PDB entry 3SI6 | X-ray diffraction, 1.85 A resolution | chains T and A of the 3 polymer chains in the assembly

# Chain T
Molecule: 18-nt DNA strand
Sequence (18 nucleotides; row label = number of the first residue in the row):
     1 TCAAGTAAGCAGTCCGCG

# Chain A
Molecule: DNA polymerase
From: Enterobacteria phage RB69
Notes: EC 2.7.7.7
UniProtKB: Q38087 (DPOL_BPR69); residue numbers follow UniProt; this construct covers 1-903
Chain sequence (903 residues; each row starts with the number of its first residue):
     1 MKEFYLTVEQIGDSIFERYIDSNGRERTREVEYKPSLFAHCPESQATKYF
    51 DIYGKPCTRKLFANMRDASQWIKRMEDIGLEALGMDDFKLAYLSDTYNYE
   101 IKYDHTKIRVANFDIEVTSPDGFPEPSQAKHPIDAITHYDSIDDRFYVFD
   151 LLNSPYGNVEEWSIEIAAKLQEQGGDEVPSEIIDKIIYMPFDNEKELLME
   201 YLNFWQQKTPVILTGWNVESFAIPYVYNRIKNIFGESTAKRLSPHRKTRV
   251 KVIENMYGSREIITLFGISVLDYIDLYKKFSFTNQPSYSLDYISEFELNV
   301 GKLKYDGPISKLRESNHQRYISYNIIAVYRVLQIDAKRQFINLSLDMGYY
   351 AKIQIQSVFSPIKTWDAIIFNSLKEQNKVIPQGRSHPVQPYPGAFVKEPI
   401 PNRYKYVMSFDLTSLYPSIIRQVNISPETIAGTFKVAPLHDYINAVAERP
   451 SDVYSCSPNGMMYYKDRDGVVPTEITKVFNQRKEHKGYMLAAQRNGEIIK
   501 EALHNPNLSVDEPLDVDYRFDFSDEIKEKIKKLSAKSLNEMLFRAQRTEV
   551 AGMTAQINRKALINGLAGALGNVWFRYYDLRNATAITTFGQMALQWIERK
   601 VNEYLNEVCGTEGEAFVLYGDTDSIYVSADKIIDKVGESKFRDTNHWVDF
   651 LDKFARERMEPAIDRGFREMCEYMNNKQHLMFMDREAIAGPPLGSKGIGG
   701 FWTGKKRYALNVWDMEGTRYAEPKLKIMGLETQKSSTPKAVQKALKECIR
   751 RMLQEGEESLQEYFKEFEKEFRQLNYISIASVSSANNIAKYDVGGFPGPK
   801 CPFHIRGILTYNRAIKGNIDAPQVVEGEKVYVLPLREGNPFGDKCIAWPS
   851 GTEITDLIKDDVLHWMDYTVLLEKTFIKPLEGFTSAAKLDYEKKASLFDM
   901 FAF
Sequence notes: engineered mutation Ala222 (Asp in Q38087), Ala327 (Asp in Q38087), Ala561 (Leu in Q38087), Gly565 (Ser in Q38087), Ala567 (Tyr in Q38087); conflict Ala902 (Asp in Q38087)
UniProt features mapped onto this chain:
  - region: Thr248 to Thr264 (Beta hairpin), Lys705 to Tyr708 (Binding of DNA in B-conformation), Leu897 to Phe901, Phe903 (Interaction with the polymerase clamp)
  - binding site (Mg(2+)): Asp114, Glu116, Asp411, Leu412, Asp623
  - binding site (substrate): Ser414 to Tyr416, Arg482, Lys560
  - site: Asp621 (Optimization of metal coordination by the polymerase active site), Lys706 (Optimization of metal coordination by the polymerase active site), Asp714 (Essential for viral replication)
Metal / ion sites: Mg2+: Asp411, Leu412, Asp623 (together with DUP)
Small-molecule neighbours: DUP (2'-deoxyuridine 5'-alpha,beta-imido-triphosphate): Asp411, Leu412, Thr413, Ser414, Leu415, Tyr416, Pro417, Arg482, Lys486, Lys560, Asn564, Thr622, Asp623

# How chain T and chain A interact
Residue-residue contacts - 48 pairs, chain T then chain A:
  DT1(T) with Ser784(A), hydrogen bond to the base; Asn786(A), hydrogen bond to the base; Gly827(A), base contact
  DC2(T) with Glu219(A), hydrogen bond to the base; Ile253(A), sugar contact; Glu254(A), sugar contact; Arg260(A), salt bridge to the phosphate; Ile262(A), base contact
  DA3(T) with Asp275(A), base contact; Phe359(A), sugar contact; Ser360(A), phosphate contact; Pro361(A), phosphate contact
  DA4(T) with Ser360(A), hydrogen bond to the phosphate; Pro361(A), phosphate contact; Ile362(A), hydrogen bond to the phosphate; Asn564(A), base contact; Gly565(A), sugar contact; Gly568(A), base contact; Ala569(A), sugar contact; Asn572(A), hydrogen bond to the phosphate
  DG5(T) with Tyr391(A), hydrogen bond to the phosphate; Gly568(A), sugar contact; Gly571(A), sugar contact; Asn572(A), hydrogen bond to the phosphate
  DT6(T) with Tyr391(A), sugar contact; Pro392(A), phosphate contact; Gly393(A), hydrogen bond to the phosphate
  DA7(T) with Pro392(A), phosphate contact; Gly393(A), hydrogen bond to the phosphate; Ala394(A), sugar contact; Val396(A), phosphate contact; Lys706(A), base contact
  DA8(T) with Val396(A), phosphate contact; Lys705(A), salt bridge to the phosphate; Lys706(A), sugar contact
  DG9(T) with Lys705(A), sugar contact; Arg707(A), phosphate contact
  DC10(T) with Arg707(A), salt bridge to the phosphate; Glu731(A), sugar contact
  DA11(T) with Lys878(A), phosphate contact
  DG12(T) with Lys800(A), base contact; Phe803(A), sugar contact; Lys874(A), salt bridge to the phosphate
  DT13(T) with Lys800(A), hydrogen bond to the sugar; Cys801(A), sugar contact; Lys844(A), salt bridge to the phosphate
  DC14(T) with Pro799(A), phosphate contact; Lys800(A), hydrogen bond to the phosphate
Other interface residues (no listed pair), chain A (41 interface residues in all): Lys251, Asn255, Lys363, Glu398, Lys734, Arg806

# Overview
14 residues of chain T face 41 of chain A across their interface, with 12 hydrogen bonds and 5 salt bridges.
Among the polar pairs are DT1(T)-Ser784(A), DT1(T)-Asn786(A) and DC2(T)-Glu219(A). Bound to chain A: compound
DUP.
Chain T is an 18-nt DNA strand and chain A is DNA polymerase (Enterobacteria phage RB69); the structure, RB69
DNA Polymerase Triple Mutant (L561A/S565G/Y567A) Ternary Complex with dUpNpp and a Deoxy-terminated Primer in
the ..., was determined by X-ray diffraction (same publication as 3S9H, 3SCX, 3SJJ, 3SNN, 3SPY, 3SPZ, 3SQ0 and
3SQ1).
